3GZU - chains C and D of the 15 polymer chains in the assembly; structure by electron microscopy, 3.80 A resolution.

[Chain C (and D)]
Molecule: Intermediate capsid protein VP6
Source organism: Rhesus Rotavirus
Notes: fragment: vp6; chain D of this document is another copy of the same molecule, construct and numbering; everything in this record applies to it too
Reference sequence: P04509 (VP6_ROTRF); residue numbers follow UniProt; this construct covers 1-397
Sequence (397 residues; numbered 1 to 397; the number before each row is that of its first residue):
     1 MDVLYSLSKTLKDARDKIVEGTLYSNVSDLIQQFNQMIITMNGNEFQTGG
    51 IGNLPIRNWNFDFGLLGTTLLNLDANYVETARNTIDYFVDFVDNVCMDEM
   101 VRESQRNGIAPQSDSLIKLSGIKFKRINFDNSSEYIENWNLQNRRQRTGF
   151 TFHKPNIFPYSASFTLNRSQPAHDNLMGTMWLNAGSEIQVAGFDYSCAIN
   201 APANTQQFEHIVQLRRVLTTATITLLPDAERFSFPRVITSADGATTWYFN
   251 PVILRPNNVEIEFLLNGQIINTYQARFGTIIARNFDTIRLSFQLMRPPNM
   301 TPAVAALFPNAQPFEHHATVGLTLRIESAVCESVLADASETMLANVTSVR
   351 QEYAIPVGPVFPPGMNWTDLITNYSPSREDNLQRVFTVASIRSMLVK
Swiss-Prot annotation at these positions:
  - region: Asp62 to Leu73 (Interaction with the inner capsid protein VP2)
  - binding site (Zn(2+)): His153
  - binding site (Ca(2+)): Asn266, Asp286
  - mutagenesis: Gln32 (Q32E: Complete loss of in vitro DLP transcription activity, no effect on particle assembly), Leu65 (L65D: Loss of in vitro DLP transcriptase activity, no effect on particle assembly; when associated with A-70 or N-70 ...), Leu70 (L70A: Loss of in vitro DLP transcriptase activity, no effect on particle assembly; when associated with D-65 ...), Leu71 (L71N: Loss of in vitro DLP assembly and transcriptase activity, and almost complete loss of interaction with VP2; when associated with D-65 or N-70), His153 (H153S: Impaired homotrimer formation at pH above 7.0. No effect on transcription activity or on VP2-VP6 interaction)

[How chain C and chain D interact]
Contacting residue pairs (92; chain C residue first):
  Asp29(C) - Ser25(D)
  Asp29(C) - Asn26(D)
  Asp29(C) - Ser28(D)
  Asp29(C) - Asp29(D)
  Gln33(C) - Asn26(D)  hydrogen bond
  Gln36(C) - Asn72(D)
  Lys125(C) - Glu20(D)
  Lys125(C) - Gly21(D)
  Arg126(C) - Gly21(D)
  Arg126(C) - Asn72(D)
  Ile127(C) - Gly21(D)
  Asn128(C) - Val19(D)
  Asn128(C) - Thr22(D)
  Phe129(C) - Thr22(D)
  Asp130(C) - Lys17(D)  salt bridge
  Asn131(C) - Asp16(D)  hydrogen bond (backbone-backbone)
  Asn131(C) - Val19(D)
  Ser132(C) - Lys12(D)
  Ser132(C) - Asp16(D)
  Glu134(C) - Lys397(D)  salt bridge
  Glu137(C) - Lys12(D)  salt bridge
  Glu137(C) - Asp16(D)
  Glu137(C) - Met394(D)
  Leu141(C) - Arg15(D)
  Arg144(C) - Arg15(D)
  Arg144(C) - Arg82(D)
  Arg144(C) - Asp86(D)  salt bridge
  Gln146(C) - Asp86(D)
  Arg147(C) - Lys397(D)
  Thr148(C) - Lys397(D)
  Gly149(C) - Lys397(D)  hydrogen bond (backbone-side chain)
  Phe150(C) - Lys397(D)
  Thr151(C) - Lys397(D)
  His153(C) - His153(D)  hydrogen bond
  His153(C) - Ala338(D)  hydrogen bond (side chain-backbone)
  His153(C) - Ser339(D)
  Thr220(C) - Ala344(D)
  Thr220(C) - Asn345(D)
  Thr220(C) - Ser348(D)
  Thr222(C) - Ala344(D)
  Leu226(C) - Tyr160(D)  hydrophobic
  Pro227(C) - Tyr160(D)
  Pro227(C) - Arg231(D)  hydrogen bond (backbone-side chain)
  Asp228(C) - Arg231(D)  salt bridge
  Asp228(C) - Arg236(D)  salt bridge
  Glu230(C) - Arg231(D)  salt bridge
  Glu230(C) - Phe234(D)
  Ser233(C) - Phe234(D)
  Val252(C) - Pro235(D)
  Val252(C) - Val237(D)  hydrophobic
  Val252(C) - Tyr248(D)  hydrophobic
  Ile253(C) - Phe234(D)  hydrophobic
  Ile253(C) - Pro235(D)  hydrogen bond (backbone-backbone)
  Ile253(C) - Arg236(D)
  Ile253(C) - Val237(D)  hydrogen bond (backbone-backbone)
  Leu254(C) - Val237(D)
  Asn271(C) - Gln351(D)  hydrogen bond
  Tyr273(C) - Gln351(D)  hydrogen bond
  Arg276(C) - Asn366(D)
  Phe277(C) - Tyr160(D)
  Gly278(C) - Tyr160(D)
  Thr279(C) - Asn156(D)  hydrogen bond
  Ile281(C) - Ala344(D)  hydrophobic
  Ile281(C) - Thr347(D)
  Ile281(C) - Ser348(D)
  Arg283(C) - Ser348(D)
  Arg283(C) - Gln351(D)  hydrogen bond
  Arg283(C) - Glu352(D)
  Pro297(C) - Thr246(D)
  Asn299(C) - Ala244(D)  hydrogen bond (side chain-backbone)
  Asn299(C) - Thr245(D)  hydrogen bond (backbone-side chain)
  Asn299(C) - Thr246(D)  hydrogen bond (backbone-side chain)
  Met300(C) - Thr245(D)
  Met300(C) - Thr246(D)
  Thr301(C) - Pro171(D)
  Thr301(C) - Ala172(D)
  Thr301(C) - His173(D)
  Thr301(C) - Thr245(D)  hydrogen bond (backbone-side chain)
  Thr301(C) - Thr246(D)  hydrogen bond (side chain-backbone)
  Thr301(C) - Trp247(D)
  Ala303(C) - Tyr248(D)  hydrophobic
  Val304(C) - Val237(D)  hydrophobic
  Val304(C) - Thr246(D)
  Val304(C) - Trp247(D)
  Val304(C) - Tyr248(D)
  Leu307(C) - Val237(D)  hydrophobic
  Leu307(C) - Tyr248(D)  hydrophobic
  Glu327(C) - Lys154(D)  salt bridge
  Glu327(C) - Ala338(D)
  Ser328(C) - Ala338(D)
  Ser328(C) - Ser339(D)
  Ser328(C) - Glu340(D)
Interface residues without a listed pair, chain C (58 interface residues in all): Gln32, Asn138, Ala221, Pro251, Pro302, Phe308, His316, Arg325, Val330
Interface residues without a listed pair, chain D (54 interface residues in all): Leu23, Leu71, Leu182, Ala184, Gln189, Glu230, Asp337, Thr341, Leu343, Trp367

[Summary]
58 residues of chain C and 54 residues of chain D are in contact, with 17 hydrogen bonds and 8 salt bridges.
Polar pairs include Asp130(C)-Lys17(D), Glu134(C)-Lys397(D) and Glu137(C)-Lys12(D).
Both chains are Intermediate capsid protein VP6 (Rhesus Rotavirus). Entry 3GZU (VP7 recoated rotavirus DLP)
was determined by electron microscopy, deposited together with 3GZT.
